PDB entry 5EUK | X-ray diffraction, 2.50 A resolution | chains B and E of the 3 polymer chains in the assembly

[Chain B]
Molecule: Cetuximab Fab heavy chain
From: Mus MUSCULUS, homo sapiens
Notes: antibody fragment or engineered binder
Amino-acid sequence (220 residues; each row starts with the number of its first residue):
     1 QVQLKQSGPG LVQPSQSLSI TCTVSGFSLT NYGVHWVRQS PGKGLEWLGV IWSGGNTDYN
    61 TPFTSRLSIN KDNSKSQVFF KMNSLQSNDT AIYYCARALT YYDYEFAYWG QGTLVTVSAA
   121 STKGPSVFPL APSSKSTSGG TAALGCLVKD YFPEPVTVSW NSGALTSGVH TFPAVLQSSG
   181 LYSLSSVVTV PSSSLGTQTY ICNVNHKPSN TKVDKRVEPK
Disulfide bonds: Cys22-Cys95, Cys146-Cys202
Covalent attachments: N-acetylglucosamine (NAG) linked to Asn88

[Chain E]
Molecule: F3H meditope
Amino-acid sequence (12 residues; each row starts with the number of its first residue):
     1 CQHDLSTRRL KC
Disulfide bonds: Cys1-Cys12

[How chain B and chain E interact]
Residue-residue contacts (15):
  Gln39(B) - Leu5(E)
  Ser40(B) - His3(E)
  Pro41(B) - Gln2(E)
  Pro41(B) - His3(E)  hydrogen bond (backbone-side chain)
  Pro41(B) - Leu5(E)
  Gly44(B) - His3(E)
  Thr90(B) - Leu5(E)
  Ala91(B) - Leu5(E)  hydrophobic
  Ile92(B) - Leu5(E)
  Ile92(B) - Arg8(E)
  Tyr94(B) - Arg8(E)
  Gln111(B) - Arg8(E)  hydrogen bond (backbone-side chain)
  Leu114(B) - Leu5(E)  hydrophobic
  Glu154(B) - Ser6(E)  hydrogen bond
  Pro173(B) - Thr7(E)
Interface residues without a listed pair, chain B (14 interface residues in all): Gly42, Gly112
Interface features reported in the paper:
  - pairs named by the authors: Leu5(E)-Thr90(B) (hydrophobic contact), Leu5(E)-Ile92(B) (hydrophobic contact), Leu5(E)-Leu114(B) (hydrophobic contact)

[Overview]
Chain B and chain E form an interface of 14 and 6 residues respectively, with 3 hydrogen bonds. Polar pairs
include Pro41(B)-His3(E), Gln111(B)-Arg8(E) and Glu154(B)-Ser6(E). The paper describes hydrophobic contacts
between Leu5(E) and Thr90(B), Leu5(E) and Ile92(B) and Leu5(E) and Leu114(B).
Chain B is Cetuximab Fab heavy chain (Mus MUSCULUS, homo sapiens) and chain E is F3H meditope; the structure,
Cetuximab Fab in complex with F3H meditope variant, was determined by X-ray diffraction together with 5ETU,
5F88, 5FF6, 5I2I, 5IOP, 5IR1 and 7 further entries from the same study.
